6OQT - chains C and F of the 22 polymer chains in the assembly; structure by electron microscopy, 3.10 A resolution.

== Chain C ==
Name: ATP synthase subunit alpha
From: Escherichia coli
Notes: EC 7.1.2.2
Reference sequence: A0A073FQ32 (A0A073FQ32_ECOLX); numbering as in UniProt (aligned over 1-513)
Sequence (513 residues; numbered 1 to 513; the number before each row is that of its first residue):
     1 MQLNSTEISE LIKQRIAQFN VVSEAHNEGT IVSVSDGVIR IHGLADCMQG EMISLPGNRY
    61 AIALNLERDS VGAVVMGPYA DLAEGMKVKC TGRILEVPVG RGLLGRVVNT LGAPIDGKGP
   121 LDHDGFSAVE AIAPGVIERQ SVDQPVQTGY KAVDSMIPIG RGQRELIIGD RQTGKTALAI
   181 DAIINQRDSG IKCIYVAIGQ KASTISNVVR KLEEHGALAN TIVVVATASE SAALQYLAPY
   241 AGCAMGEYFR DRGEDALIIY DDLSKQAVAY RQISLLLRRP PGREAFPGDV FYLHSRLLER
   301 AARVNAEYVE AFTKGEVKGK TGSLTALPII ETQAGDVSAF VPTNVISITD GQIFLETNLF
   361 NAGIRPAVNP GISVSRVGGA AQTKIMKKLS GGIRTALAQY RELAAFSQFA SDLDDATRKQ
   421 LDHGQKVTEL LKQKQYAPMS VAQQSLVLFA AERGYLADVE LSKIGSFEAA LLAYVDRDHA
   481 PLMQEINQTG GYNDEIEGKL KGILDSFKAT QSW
Not modelled in the structure: 1
Metal / ion sites: Mg2+: Thr176 (together with ATP)
Ligand contacts: ATP: Tyr150, Asp170, Arg171, Gln172, Thr173, Gly174, Lys175, Thr176, Ala177, Asp261, Glu331, Phe360, Arg365, Pro366, Gln433, Lys434, Gln435

== Chain F ==
Name: ATP synthase subunit beta
From: Escherichia coli
Notes: EC 7.1.2.2
Reference sequence: A0A0F6CB56 (A0A0F6CB56_ECOLX); residues 0-459 here correspond to UniProt positions 1-460 (UniProt number = residue number + 1)
Sequence (471 residues; numbered -11 to 459; the number before each row is that of its first residue; numbers below 1 keep their minus sign (Met-11 is residue -11)):
   -11 MRGSHHHHHH GMATGKIVQV IGAVVDVEFP QDAVPRVYDA LEVQNGNERL VLEVQQQLGG
    49 GIVRTIAMGS SDGLRRGLDV KDLEHPIEVP VGKATLGRIM NVLGEPVDMK GEIGEEERWA
   109 IHRAAPSYEE LSNSQELLET GIKVIDLMAP FAKGGKVGLF GGAGVGKTVN MMELIRNIAI
   169 EHSGYSVFAG VGERTREGND FYHEMTDSNV IDKVSLVYGQ MNEPPGNRLR VALTGLTMAE
   229 KFRDEGRDVL LFVDNIYRYT LAGTEVSALL GRMPSAVGYQ PTLAEEMGVL QERITSTKTG
   289 SITSVQAVYV PADDLTDPSP ATTFAHLDAT VVLSRQIASL GIYPAVDPLD STSRQLDPLV
   349 VGQEHYDTAR GVQSILQRYQ ELKDIIAILG MDELSEEDKL VVARARKIQR FLSQPFFVAE
   409 VFTGSPGKYV SLKDTIRGFK GIMEGEYDHL PEQAFYMVGS IEEAVEKAKK L
Not modelled in the structure: -11 to 1
Sequence notes: initiating methionine (-11); expression tag (-10 to -1); conflict Ala137 (Cys138 in A0A0F6CB56)
Metal / ion sites: Mg2+: Thr156 (together with ADP)
Ligand contacts:
  - ADP (adenosine-5'-diphosphate): Ala151, Gly152, Val153, Gly154, Lys155, Thr156, Val157, Arg182, Glu185, Tyr331, Phe404, Ala407, Phe410, Thr411
  - ATP: Ser341, Arg342, Asp345, Tyr354, Arg358

== Chain C / chain F interface ==
Contacting residue pairs (53):
  Ile8(C) - Gly48(F)
  Glu10(C) - Gln19(F)  hydrogen bond
  Val32(C) - Leu46(F)
  Val32(C) - Gly47(F)
  Ser33(C) - Gln45(F)
  Val34(C) - Gln44(F)
  Val34(C) - Gln45(F)  hydrogen bond (backbone-backbone)
  Ser35(C) - Gln44(F)
  Asp36(C) - Gln44(F)
  Asp36(C) - Arg260(F)  salt bridge
  Tyr79(C) - Tyr26(F)
  Ala83(C) - Gln45(F)
  Glu84(C) - Gln19(F)  hydrogen bond
  Glu84(C) - Gln45(F)  hydrogen bond (backbone-side chain)
  Glu84(C) - Leu46(F)
  Glu84(C) - Gly48(F)  hydrogen bond (side chain-backbone)
  Glu84(C) - Gly49(F)
  Ile115(C) - Tyr116(F)
  Arg171(C) - Phe312(F)
  Arg171(C) - Asp338(F)  salt bridge
  Lys201(C) - Glu280(F)
  Lys201(C) - His314(F)
  Lys201(C) - Asp316(F)  salt bridge
  Ala202(C) - Leu119(F)  hydrophobic
  Ala202(C) - Glu280(F)  hydrogen bond (backbone-side chain)
  Ser203(C) - Leu119(F)
  Ser206(C) - Tyr116(F)
  Ser206(C) - Asn121(F)
  Val209(C) - Tyr116(F)
  Arg210(C) - Asn121(F)
  Arg210(C) - Gln123(F)
  Ala228(C) - His314(F)
  Ser229(C) - Glu280(F)
  Ser231(C) - Glu273(F)
  Arg271(C) - Ser263(F)  hydrogen bond
  Gln272(C) - Pro269(F)
  Gln272(C) - Thr270(F)
  Gln272(C) - Glu273(F)  hydrogen bond
  Leu275(C) - Pro269(F)  hydrophobic
  Arg278(C) - Gly259(F)  hydrogen bond (side chain-backbone)
  Arg278(C) - Met261(F)
  Pro281(C) - Met261(F)
  Ala285(C) - Ser263(F)
  Gln333(C) - Ala309(F)
  Asn361(C) - Leu337(F)  hydrogen bond (side chain-backbone)
  Asn361(C) - Gln365(F)
  Ala362(C) - Ser362(F)
  Ala362(C) - Gln365(F)
  Gly363(C) - Arg358(F)  hydrogen bond (backbone-side chain)
  Arg365(C) - Arg358(F)
  Arg365(C) - Gln361(F)  hydrogen bond
  Phe409(C) - Ile373(F)  hydrophobic
  Phe409(C) - Leu377(F)  hydrophobic
Interface residues without a listed pair, chain C (52 interface residues in all): Ala80, Leu82, Val107, Asp116, Gly117, Gln172, Gln200, Ile205, Lys211, Thr227, Ala232, Lys265, Val268, Leu276, Arg279, Glu284, Ala334, Asn358, Gln408
Interface residues without a listed pair, chain F (48 interface residues in all): Val25, Ala113, Glu117, Pro262, Ala264, Ala272, Gly276, Val277, Leu303, Thr304, Ala313, Leu315, Thr318, Thr340, Leu347, Glu369

== In short ==
Chain C and chain F form an interface of 52 and 48 residues respectively; the contacts include 12 hydrogen
bonds and 3 salt bridges. Among the polar pairs are Asp36(C)-Arg260(F), Arg171(C)-Asp338(F) and
Lys201(C)-Asp316(F). ATP is bound between chain C and chain F.
Chain C is ATP synthase subunit alpha and chain F is ATP synthase subunit beta, both from Escherichia coli;
the structure, E. coli ATP synthase State 1c, was determined by electron microscopy, deposited together with
6OQR, 6OQS, 6OQU, 6OQV, 6OQW, 6PQV and 3 further entries.
